2LFW - chains A and B; structure by solution NMR.

[Chain A]
Molecule: PhyR sigma-like domain
Organism: Sphingomonas sp. Fr1
Chain sequence (157 residues; numbered 1 to 157; the number before each row is that of its first residue):
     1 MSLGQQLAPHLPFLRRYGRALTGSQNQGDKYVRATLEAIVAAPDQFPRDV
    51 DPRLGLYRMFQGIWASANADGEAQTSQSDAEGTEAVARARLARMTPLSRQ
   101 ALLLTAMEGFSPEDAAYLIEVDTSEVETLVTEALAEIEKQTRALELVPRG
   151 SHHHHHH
From the paper describing this entry:
  - contacts within the chain: Leu3-Phe46 (hydrophobic contact), Leu7-Phe46 (hydrophobic contact), Ile39-Phe46 (hydrophobic contact)
  - mutagenesis - V86A, L102A: abolished growth
  - mutagenesis - L7A, L36A, F46A, L103A, M107A: abolished growth with NepR anti sigma factor (chain B)
  - mutagenesis - F13A: unchanged growth with NepR anti sigma factor (chain B)

[Chain B]
Molecule: NepR anti sigma factor
Organism: Sphingomonas sp. Fr1
Chain sequence (62 residues; each row starts with the number of its first residue):
     1 MLDLPGNKDKKASSKKSPAKVQSKDRDMGAALRSAYQKTIEEQVPDEMLD
    51 LLNKLALELVPR
From the paper describing this entry:
  - conformationally variable residues (order/disorder transition): Met28 to Ala56
  - mutagenesis - L32A, Y36A, M48A, L52A: decreased binding to sigmaEcfG
  - mutagenesis - M28A, R33A, I40A, K54A: unchanged binding to sigmaEcfG

[Chain A / chain B interface]
Residue-residue contacts (39):
  Leu3(A) - Leu52(B)
  Gly4(A) - Leu49(B)
  Leu7(A) - Leu49(B)
  Leu11(A) - Pro45(B)
  Leu11(A) - Met48(B)
  Pro12(A) - Ile40(B)
  Pro12(A) - Val44(B)
  Phe13(A) - Ile40(B)
  Arg16(A) - Arg33(B)
  Arg16(A) - Tyr36(B)
  Arg16(A) - Gln37(B)
  Arg16(A) - Thr39(B)
  Arg16(A) - Ile40(B)
  Ala20(A) - Tyr36(B)
  Val32(A) - Met48(B)
  Arg33(A) - Glu47(B)
  Arg33(A) - Met48(B)
  Leu36(A) - Met48(B)
  Leu36(A) - Leu51(B)
  Glu37(A) - Leu51(B)
  Glu37(A) - Lys54(B)
  Val40(A) - Leu51(B)
  Val40(A) - Lys54(B)
  Val40(A) - Leu55(B)
  Thr83(A) - Ala35(B)
  Thr83(A) - Tyr36(B)
  Thr83(A) - Lys38(B)
  Ala87(A) - Tyr36(B)
  Leu102(A) - Leu32(B)
  Thr105(A) - Asp25(B)
  Ala106(A) - Asp25(B)
  Ala106(A) - Gly29(B)
  Met107(A) - Gly29(B)
  Met107(A) - Leu32(B)
  Met107(A) - Arg33(B)
  Glu108(A) - Arg33(B)
  Leu134(A) - Lys24(B)
  Ile137(A) - Met28(B)
  Glu138(A) - Arg26(B)
Interface residues without a listed pair, chain A (27 interface residues in all): Ser2, Ala8, Arg15, Glu84
Interface residues without a listed pair, chain B (25 interface residues in all): Val21, Ala30, Ala56
Interface features reported in the paper:
  - specific contacts: Phe13(A)-Ile40(B), Arg33(A)-Glu47(B), Glu37(A)-Lys54(B), Glu108(A)-Arg33(B)
  - interface residues, chain A: Leu102(A), Met107(A)
  - hot spots on chain A (mutagenesis) - E37A/E108A: decreased binding to NepR anti sigma factor (chain B)
  - interface residues, chain B: Leu32(B), Tyr36(B), Pro45(B), Met48(B), Leu52(B)
  - hot spots on chain B (mutagenesis) - L32A, Y36A: abolished binding to PhyR-BeF3
  - hot spots on chain B (mutagenesis) - M28A (3- to 4-fold), I40A (3- to 4-fold): decreased binding to PhyR-BeF3

[Summary]
27 residues of chain A face 25 of chain B across their interface. The paper describes contacts between
Phe13(A) and Ile40(B), Arg33(A) and Glu47(B) and Glu37(A) and Lys54(B) among others. The paper reports that
L7A, L36A and F46A of chain A, among others, abolish growth with NepR anti sigma factor (chain B); interface
residues Leu102(A), Met107(A) and Leu32(B) among others; 17 substitutions were tested in all.
Chain A is PhyR sigma-like domain and chain B is NepR anti sigma factor, both from Sphingomonas sp. Fr1; the
structure, NMR structure of the PhyRSL-NepR complex from Sphingomonas sp. Fr1, was determined by solution NMR.
